7RIH - chain A; structure by X-ray diffraction, 1.35 A resolution.

Chain A:
Name: D-[I11L]hyen D
Notes: engineered mutation(s): I11L
Amino-acid sequence (30 residues; row label = number of the first residue in the row):
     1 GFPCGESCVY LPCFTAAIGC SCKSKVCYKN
Cystine bridges: Cys-4/Cys-20, Cys-8/Cys-22, Cys-13/Cys-27
Covalently attached groups: covalent link Gly-1/Asn-30
Modified positions: Phe-2, Phe-14 (D-phenylalanine; DPN); Pro-3, Pro-12 (D-proline; DPR); Cys-4, Cys-8, Cys-13, Cys-20, Cys-22, Cys-27 (D-cysteine; DCY); Glu-6 (D-glutamic acid; DGL); Ser-7, Ser-21, Ser-24 (D-serine; DSN); Val-9, Val-26 (D-valine; DVA); Tyr-10, Tyr-28 (D-tyrosine; DTY); Leu-11 (D-leucine; DLE); Thr-15 (D-threonine; DTH); Ala-16, Ala-17 (D-alanine; DAL); Ile-18 (D-isoleucine; DIL); Lys-23, Lys-25, Lys-29 (D-lysine; DLY); Asn-30 (D-asparagine; DSG)
Residues lining bound ligands: citrate anion (FLC): Ser-7, Cys-8, Val-9, Tyr-10, Leu-11

Summary:
Chain A binds citrate anion.
Chain A is D-[I11L]hyen D; the structure, hyen D, was determined by X-ray diffraction (same publication as
7RII, 7RIJ, 7RMQ, 7RMR and 7RMS).
